PDB entry 2RSE | solution NMR | chains A and B

[Chain A]
Protein: Peptidyl-prolyl cis-trans isomerase FKBP1A
Organism: Homo sapiens
Notes: EC 5.2.1.8
Reference sequence: P62942 (FKB1A_HUMAN); residues 902-1008 here correspond to UniProt positions 2-108 (UniProt number = residue number - 900)
Amino-acid sequence (107 residues; each row starts with the number of its first residue):
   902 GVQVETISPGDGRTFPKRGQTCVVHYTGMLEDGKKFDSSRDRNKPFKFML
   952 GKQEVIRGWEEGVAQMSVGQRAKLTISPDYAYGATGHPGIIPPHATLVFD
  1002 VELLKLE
Curated features (UniProtKB/Swiss-Prot):
  - modified residue: Lys-953 (N6-acetyllysine)

[Chain B]
Protein: Serine/threonine-protein kinase mTOR
Organism: Homo sapiens
Notes: EC 2.7.11.1
Reference sequence: P42345 (MTOR_HUMAN); residues 1009-1102 here correspond to UniProt positions 2019-2112 (UniProt number = residue number + 1010)
Amino-acid sequence (94 residues; row label = number of the first residue in the row):
  1009 VAILWHEMWHEGLEEASRLYFGERNVKGMFEVLEPLHAMMERGPQTLKET
  1059 SFNQAYGRDLMEAQEWCRKYMKSGNVKDLTQAWDLYYHVFRRIS
Curated features (UniProtKB/Swiss-Prot):
  - cross-link: Lys-1056 (Glycyl lysine isopeptide (Lys-Gly) (interchain with G-Cter in ubiquitin))

[Chain A / chain B interface]
Contacting residue pairs - 4 pairs, chain A then chain B:
  Phe-947(A) / Tyr-1095(B)
  Lys-948(A) / Arg-1099(B)
  Thr-986(A) / Arg-1032(B)
  Gly-990(A) / Lys-1085(B)

[Overview]
The chain A/chain B interface involves 4 residues from each chain.
Here chain A is Peptidyl-prolyl cis-trans isomerase FKBP1A and chain B is Serine/threonine-protein kinase
mTOR, both from Homo sapiens. Entry 2RSE (NMR structure of FKBP12-mTOR FRB domain-rapamycin complex structure)
was determined by solution NMR.
